PDB entry 8J7R | electron microscopy, 3.70 A resolution | chains B and C

# Chain B
Molecule: Eukaryotic translation initiation factor 4 gamma 1
Organism: Homo sapiens
UniProt: Q04637 (IF4G1_HUMAN); numbering as in UniProt (aligned over 746-992)
Amino-acid sequence (270 residues; row label = number of the first residue in the row):
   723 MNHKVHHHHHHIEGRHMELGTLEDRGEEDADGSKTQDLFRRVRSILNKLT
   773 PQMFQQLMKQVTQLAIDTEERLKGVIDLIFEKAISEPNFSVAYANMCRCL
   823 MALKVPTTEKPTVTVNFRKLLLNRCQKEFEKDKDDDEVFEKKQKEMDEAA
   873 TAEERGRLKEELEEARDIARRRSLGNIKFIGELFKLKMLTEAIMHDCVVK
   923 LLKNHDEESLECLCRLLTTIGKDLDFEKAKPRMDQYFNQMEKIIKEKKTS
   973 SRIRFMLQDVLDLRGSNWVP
Unresolved in the structure: 723-753, 992
Sequence notes: initiating methionine (723); expression tag (724-745)

# Chain C
Molecule: IRES RNA (J-K-St)
Sequence (108 nucleotides; numbered 680 to 787; the number before each row is that of its first residue):
   680 GGGGCUGAAGGAUGCCCAGAAGGUACCCCAUUGUAUGGGAUCUGAUCUGG
   730 GGCCUCGGUGCACAUGCUUUACAUGUGUUUAGUCGAGGUUAAAAAACGUC
   780 UAGGCCCC
Unresolved in the structure: 680-681, 746-750, 758-759, 786-787
Ligand contacts:
  - Mg2+ (MG), molecule 1: A691, G729, G730
  - Mg2+ (MG), molecule 2: U692, G728, G729
  - Mg2+ (MG), molecule 3: G701, G702, U703
From the paper describing this entry:
  - mutagenesis - A700C, U778C (larger than 10 uM), U780C: decreased binding to Eukaryotic translation initiation factor 4 gamma 1 (chain B)

# How chain B and chain C interact
Contacting residue pairs - 34 pairs, chain B then chain C:
  Thr784(B) with G777(C), hydrogen bond to the base
  Leu786(B) with G777(C), hydrogen bond to the base
  Leu822(B) with G777(C), base contact
  Ala824(B) with G777(C), base contact
  Leu825(B) with G777(C), base contact
  Lys826(B) with A691(C), base contact; U692(C), hydrogen bond to the base; C776(C), hydrogen bond to the sugar; G777(C), hydrogen bond to the sugar; U778(C), base contact
  Pro828(B) with U778(C), sugar contact; C779(C), phosphate contact
  Pro833(B) with C779(C), sugar contact
  Thr834(B) with G690(C), hydrogen bond to the base; C779(C), sugar contact
  Val835(B) with A691(C), sugar contact
  Thr836(B) with A691(C), hydrogen bond to the sugar; U692(C), hydrogen bond to the sugar
  Lys841(B) with U725(C), salt bridge to the phosphate; C726(C), salt bridge to the phosphate
  Leu844(B) with A724(C), base contact
  Gln848(B) with A724(C), base contact
  Ile902(B) with A724(C), base contact
  Thr912(B) with G723(C), phosphate contact
  Ala914(B) with U722(C), phosphate contact; G723(C), phosphate contact
  Ile915(B) with A724(C), base contact
  Asp918(B) with G702(C), sugar contact
  Cys919(B) with A724(C), hydrogen bond to the base
  Val921(B) with A704(C), sugar contact
  Lys925(B) with U703(C), salt bridge to the phosphate
  Arg954(B) with A704(C), base contact
  Gln957(B) with A704(C), sugar contact; C705(C), sugar contact
Other interface residues (no listed pair), chain B (33 interface residues in all): Ala787, Ile788, Cys821, Asn838, Cys847, Phe851, Glu852, Leu911, Tyr958
Other interface residues (no listed pair), chain C (18 interface residues in all): G693, C721

# In short
33 residues of chain B and 18 residues of chain C are in contact; the contacts include 9 hydrogen bonds and 3
salt bridges. Polar contacts include Thr784(B)-G777(C), Leu786(B)-G777(C) and Lys826(B)-U692(C). From the
paper: A700C, U778C and U780C of chain C reduce binding to Eukaryotic translation initiation factor 4 gamma 1
(chain B).
Chain B is Eukaryotic translation initiation factor 4 gamma 1 (Homo sapiens) and chain C is IRES RNA (J-K-St);
the structure, Cryo-EM structure of the J-K-St region of EMCV IRES in complex with eIF4G-HEAT1 and eIF4A
(J-K-St/eIF4G ..., was determined by electron microscopy, deposited together with 8HUJ.
